PDB entry 8G2W | electron microscopy, 3.70 A resolution | chains H and I of the 8 polymer chains in the assembly

# Chain H
Name: DNA-directed RNA polymerase subunit alpha
Organism: Escherichia coli
Notes: EC 2.7.7.6
Reference sequence: A0A5B9AW69 (A0A5B9AW69_ECOLX); residues 1-234 here = UniProt positions 1-234
Chain sequence (235 residues; row label = number of the first residue in the row):
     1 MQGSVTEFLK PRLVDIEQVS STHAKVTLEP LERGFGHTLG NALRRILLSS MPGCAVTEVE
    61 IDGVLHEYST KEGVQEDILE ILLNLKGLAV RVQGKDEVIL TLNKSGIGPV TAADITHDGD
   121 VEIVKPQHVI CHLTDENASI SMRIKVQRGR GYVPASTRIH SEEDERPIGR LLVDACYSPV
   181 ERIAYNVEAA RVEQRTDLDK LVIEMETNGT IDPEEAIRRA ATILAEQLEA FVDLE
Not modelled in the structure: 1-4, 159-169, 235
Sequence notes: expression tag (235)

# Chain I
Name: DNA-directed RNA polymerase subunit beta
Organism: Escherichia coli
Reference sequence: C3SIA7 (C3SIA7_ECOLX); residues 2-1341 here = UniProt positions 2-1341
Chain sequence (1340 residues; numbered 2 to 1341; the number before each row is that of its first residue):
     2 VYSYTEKKRI RKDFGKRPQV LDVPYLLSIQ LDSFQKFIEQ DPEGQYGLEA AFRSVFPIQS
    62 YSGNSELQYV SYRLGEPVFD VQECQIRGVT YSAPLRVKLR LVIYEREAPE GTVKDIKEQE
   122 VYMGEIPLMT DNGTFVINGT ERVIVSQLHR SPGVFFDSDK GKTHSSGKVL YNARIIPYRG
   182 SWLDFEFDPK DNLFVRIDRR RKLPATIILR ALNYTTEQIL DLFFEKVIFE IRDNKLQMEL
   242 VPERLRGETA SFDIEANGKV YVEKGRRITA RHIRQLEKDD VKLIEVPVEY IAGKVVAKDY
   302 IDESTGELIC AANMELSLDL LAKLSQSGHK RIETLFTNDL DHGPYISETL RVDPTNDRLS
   362 ALVEIYRMMR PGEPPTREAA ESLFENLFFS EDRYDLSAVG RMKFNRSLLR EEIEGSGILS
   422 KDDIIDVMKK LIDIRNGKGE VDDIDHLGNR RIRSVGEMAE NQFRVGLVRV ERAVKERLSL
   482 GDLDTLMPQD MINAKPISAA VKEFFGSSQL SQFMDQNNPL SEITHKRRIS ALGPGGLTRE
   542 RAGFEVRDVH PTHYGRVCPI ETPEGPNIGL INSLSVYAQT NEYGFLETPY RKVTDGVVTD
   602 EIHYLSAIEE GNYVIAQANS NLDEEGHFVE DLVTCRSKGE SSLFSRDQVD YMDVSTQQVV
   662 SVGASLIPFL EHDDANRALM GANMQRQAVP TLRADKPLVG TGMERAVAVD SGVTAVAKRG
   722 GVVQYVDASR IVIKVNEDEM YPGEAGIDIY NLTKYTRSNQ NTCINQMPCV SLGEPVERGD
   782 VLADGPSTDL GELALGQNMR VAFMPWNGYN FEDSILVSER VVQEDRFTTI HIQELACVSR
   842 DTKLGPEEIT ADIPNVGEAA LSKLDESGIV YIGAEVTGGD ILVGKVTPKG ETQLTPEEKL
   902 LRAIFGEKAS DVKDSSLRVP NGVSGTVIDV QVFTRDGVEK DKRALEIEEM QLKQAKKDLS
   962 EELQILEAGL FSRIRAVLVA GGVEAEKLDK LPRDRWLELG LTDEEKQNQL EQLAEQYDEL
  1022 KHEFEKKLEA KRRKITQGDD LAPGVLKIVK VYLAVKRRIQ PGDKMAGRHG NKGVISKINP
  1082 IEDMPYDENG TPVDIVLNPL GVPSRMNIGQ ILETHLGMAA KGIGDKINAM LKQQQEVAKL
  1142 REFIQRAYDL GADVRQKVDL STFSDEEVMR LAENLRKGMP IATPVFDGAK EAEIKELLKL
  1202 GDLPTSGQIR LYDGRTGEQF ERPVTVGYMY MLKLNHLVDD KMHARSTGSY SLVTQQPLGG
  1262 KAQFGGQRFG EMEVWALEAY GAAYTLQEML TVKSDDVNGR TKMYKNIVDG NHQMEPGMPE
  1322 SFNVLLKEIR SLGINIELED
Not modelled in the structure: 891-914

# How chain H and chain I interact
Residue-residue contacts (9; chain H residue first):
  Arg33(H) - Glu820(I)  salt bridge
  Arg33(H) - Pro1081(I)
  Arg33(H) - Glu1083(I)
  His37(H) - Arg1216(I)  hydrogen bond
  Asn41(H) - Arg1216(I)  hydrogen bond (side chain-backbone)
  Asn41(H) - Thr1217(I)  hydrogen bond (side chain-backbone)
  Arg44(H) - Thr1217(I)
  Arg45(H) - Thr1217(I)  hydrogen bond (side chain-backbone)
  Arg45(H) - Glu1219(I)
Interface residues without a listed pair, chain H (7 interface residues in all): Gly34, Tyr185
Interface residues without a listed pair, chain I (8 interface residues in all): Asp1084, Gly1218

# Summary
7 residues of chain H face 8 of chain I across their interface, with 4 hydrogen bonds and 1 salt bridge. Polar
contacts include Arg33(H)-Glu820(I), His37(H)-Arg1216(I) and Asn41(H)-Arg1216(I).
Chain H is DNA-directed RNA polymerase subunit alpha and chain I is DNA-directed RNA polymerase subunit beta,
both from Escherichia coli; the structure, Cryo-EM structure of 3DVA component 2 of Escherichia coli que-PEC
(paused elongation complex) RNA Polymerase minus ..., was determined by electron microscopy together with
8F3C, 8G00, 8G1S, 8G4W, 8G7E and 8G8Z from the same study.
